Entry 8WT7 (electron microscopy, 2.70 A resolution); this record covers chains B and G of the 10 polymer chains in the assembly.

# Chain B
Molecule: IS621 transposase
From: Escherichia coli
Reference sequence: A0A0E0Y1P1 (A0A0E0Y1P1_ECO1C); residues 1-326 here = UniProt positions 1-326
Chain sequence (328 residues; row label = number of the first residue in the row; numbers below 1 keep their minus sign (Gly-1 is residue -1)):
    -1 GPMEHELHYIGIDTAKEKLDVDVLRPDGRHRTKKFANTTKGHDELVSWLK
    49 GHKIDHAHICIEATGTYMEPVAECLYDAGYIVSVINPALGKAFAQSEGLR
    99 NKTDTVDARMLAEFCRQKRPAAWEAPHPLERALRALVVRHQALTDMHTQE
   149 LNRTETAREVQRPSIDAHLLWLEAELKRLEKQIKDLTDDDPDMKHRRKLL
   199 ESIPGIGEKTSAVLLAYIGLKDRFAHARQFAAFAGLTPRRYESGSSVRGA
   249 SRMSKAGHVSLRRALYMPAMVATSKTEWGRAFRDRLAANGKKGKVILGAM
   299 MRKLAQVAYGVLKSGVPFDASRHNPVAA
Disordered / not traced: -1 to 3, 322-326
Sequence notes: expression tag (-1 to 0)
Reported in the primary citation:
  - mutagenesis - D11A/E60A/D102A/D105A, S241A: abolished catalytic activity

# Chain G
Molecule: target DNA
Sequence (38 nucleotides; numbered 1 to 38; the number before each row is that of its first residue):
     1 GCCGGGTAATACCACCAAGCCGCCTACAGATGAGCTCG
Disordered / not traced: 1-9, 37-38
Metal / ion sites: Mg2+: DT25, DA26 (shared with 2 residues of chain A)

# Interface between chain B and chain G
Contacting residue pairs - 26 pairs, chain B then chain G:
  Thr146(B) with DG29(G), sugar contact
  Leu149(B) with DA30(G), phosphate contact
  Asn150(B) with DA28(G), base contact; DG29(G), sugar contact
  Glu153(B) with DC27(G), sugar contact; DA28(G), sugar contact
  Ile201(B) with DA33(G), phosphate contact
  Pro202(B) with DA33(G), phosphate contact
  Gly203(B) with DG32(G), sugar contact; DA33(G), hydrogen bond to the phosphate
  Ile204(B) with DA33(G), phosphate contact
  Gly205(B) with DG32(G), hydrogen bond to the phosphate
  Glu206(B) with DG32(G), phosphate contact
  Lys207(B) with DT31(G), phosphate contact; DG32(G), hydrogen bond to the phosphate
  Thr208(B) with DT31(G), phosphate contact; DG32(G), hydrogen bond to the phosphate
  Tyr264(B) with DA30(G), base contact
  Met265(B) with DA30(G), base contact; DT31(G), sugar contact
  Val269(B) with DT31(G), base contact; DG32(G), sugar contact; DA33(G), sugar contact
  Lys273(B) with DG32(G), base contact; DA33(G), hydrogen bond to the base; DG34(G), hydrogen bond to the sugar
Also at the interface, not in a pair above, chain B (20 interface residues in all): Thr142, Arg261, Pro266, Thr274

# Summary
The interface between chain B and chain G involves 20 residues on one side and 8 on the other; the contacts
include 6 hydrogen bonds. Polar pairs include Lys273(B)-DA33(G), Lys273(B)-DG34(G) and Gly203(B)-DA33(G).
DT25(G) and DA26(G) coordinate Mg2+. The paper reports that D11A/E60A/D102A/D105A and S241A of chain B abolish
catalytic activity.
Chain B is IS621 transposase (Escherichia coli) and chain G is target DNA; the structure, Cryo-EM structure of
the IS621 recombinase in complex with bridge RNA, donor DNA, and target DNA ..., was determined by electron
microscopy (same publication as 8WT6, 8WT8 and 8WT9).
